PDB entry 4BBS | X-ray diffraction, 3.60 A resolution | chains A and I of the 16 polymer chains in the assembly

== Chain A ==
Name: DNA-directed RNA polymerase II subunit RPB1
Source organism: Saccharomyces cerevisiae
Notes: EC 2.7.7.6
UniProt: P04050 (RPB1_YEAST); numbering as in UniProt (aligned over 1-1733)
Sequence (1733 residues; row label = number of the first residue in the row):
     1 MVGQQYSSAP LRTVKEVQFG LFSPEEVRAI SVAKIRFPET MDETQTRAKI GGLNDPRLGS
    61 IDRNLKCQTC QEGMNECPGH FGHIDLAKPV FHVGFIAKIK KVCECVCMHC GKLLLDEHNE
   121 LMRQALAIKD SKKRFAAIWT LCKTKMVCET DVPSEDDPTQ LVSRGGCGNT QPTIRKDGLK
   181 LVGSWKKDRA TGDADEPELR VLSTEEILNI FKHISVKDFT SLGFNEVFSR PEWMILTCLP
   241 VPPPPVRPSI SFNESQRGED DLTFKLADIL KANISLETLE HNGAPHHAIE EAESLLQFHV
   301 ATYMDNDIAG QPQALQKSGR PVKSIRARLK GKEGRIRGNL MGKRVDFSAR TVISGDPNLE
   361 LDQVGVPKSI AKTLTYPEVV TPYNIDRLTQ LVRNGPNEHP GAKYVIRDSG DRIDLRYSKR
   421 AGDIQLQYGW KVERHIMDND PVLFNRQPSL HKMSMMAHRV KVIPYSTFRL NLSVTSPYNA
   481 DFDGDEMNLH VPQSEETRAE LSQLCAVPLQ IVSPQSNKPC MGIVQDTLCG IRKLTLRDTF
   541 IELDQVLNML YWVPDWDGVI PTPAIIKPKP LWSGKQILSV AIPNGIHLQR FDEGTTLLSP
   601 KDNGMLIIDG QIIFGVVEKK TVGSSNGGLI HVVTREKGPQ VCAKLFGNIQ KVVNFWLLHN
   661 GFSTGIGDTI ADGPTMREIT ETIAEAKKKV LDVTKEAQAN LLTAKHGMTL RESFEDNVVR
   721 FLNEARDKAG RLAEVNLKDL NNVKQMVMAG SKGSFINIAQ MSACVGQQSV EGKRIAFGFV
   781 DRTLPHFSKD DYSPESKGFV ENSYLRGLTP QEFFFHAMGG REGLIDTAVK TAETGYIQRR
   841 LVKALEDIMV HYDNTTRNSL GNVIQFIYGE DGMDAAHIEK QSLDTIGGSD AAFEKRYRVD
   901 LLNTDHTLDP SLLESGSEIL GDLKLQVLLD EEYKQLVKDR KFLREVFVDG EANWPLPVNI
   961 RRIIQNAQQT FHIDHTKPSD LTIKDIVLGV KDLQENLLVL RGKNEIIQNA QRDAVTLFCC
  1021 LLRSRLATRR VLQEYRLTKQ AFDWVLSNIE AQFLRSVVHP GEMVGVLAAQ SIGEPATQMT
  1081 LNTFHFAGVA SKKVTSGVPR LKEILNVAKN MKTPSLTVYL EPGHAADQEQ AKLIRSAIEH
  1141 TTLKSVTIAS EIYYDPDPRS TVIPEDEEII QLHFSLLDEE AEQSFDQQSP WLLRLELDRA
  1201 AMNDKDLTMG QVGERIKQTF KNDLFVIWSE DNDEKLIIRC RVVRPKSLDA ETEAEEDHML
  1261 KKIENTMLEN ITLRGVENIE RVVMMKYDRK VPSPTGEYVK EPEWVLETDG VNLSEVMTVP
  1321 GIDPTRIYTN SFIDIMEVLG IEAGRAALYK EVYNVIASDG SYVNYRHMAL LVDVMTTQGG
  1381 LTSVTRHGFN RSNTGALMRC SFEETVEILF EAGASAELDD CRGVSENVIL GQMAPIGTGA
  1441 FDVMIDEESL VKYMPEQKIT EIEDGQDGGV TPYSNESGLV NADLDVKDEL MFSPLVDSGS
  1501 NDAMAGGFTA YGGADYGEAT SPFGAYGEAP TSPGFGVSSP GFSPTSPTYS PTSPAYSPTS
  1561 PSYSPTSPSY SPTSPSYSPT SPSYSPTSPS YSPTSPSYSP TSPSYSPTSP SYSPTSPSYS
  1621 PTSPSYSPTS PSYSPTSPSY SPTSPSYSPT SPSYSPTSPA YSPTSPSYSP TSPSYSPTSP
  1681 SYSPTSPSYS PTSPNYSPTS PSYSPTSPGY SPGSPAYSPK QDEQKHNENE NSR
Unresolved in the structure: 1-2, 187-194, 1087-1092, 1176-1186, 1245-1253, 1456-1733
Curated features (UniProtKB/Swiss-Prot):
  - region: P248 to D260 (Lid loop), N306 to K323 (Rudder loop), P810 to E822 (Bridging helix)
  - binding site (Zn(2+)): C67, C70, C77, H80, C107, C110, C148, C167
  - binding site (Mg(2+)): D481, D483, D485
  - modified residue: T1471 (Phosphothreonine)
  - cross-link (Glycyl lysine isopeptide (Lys-Gly)): K695 (interchain with G-Cter in ubiquitin), K1246 (interchain with G-Cter in ubiquitin), K1350 (interchain with G-Cter in ubiquitin)
  - natural variant: S1653 to P1659 (deletion: In strain: A364A)
  - mutagenesis: K1246 (K1246R: Impairs ubiquitination during transcription stress)
Ion coordination: Zn2+ site 1: C67, C70, C77, H80; Zn2+ site 2: C107, C110, C148, C167; Mg2+ site 1: D481 (shared with 1 residue of chain P)
Reported in the primary citation:
  - Mg2+ coordination: D481

== Chain I ==
Name: DNA-directed RNA polymerase II subunit RPB9
Source organism: Saccharomyces cerevisiae
UniProt: P27999 (RPB9_YEAST); residue numbers follow UniProt; this construct covers 1-122
Sequence (122 residues; row label = number of the first residue in the row):
     1 MTTFRFCRDC NNMLYPREDK ENNRLLFECR TCSYVEEAGS PLVYRHELIT NIGETAGVVQ
    61 DIGSDPTLPR SDRECPKCHS RENVFFQSQQ RRKDTSMVLF FVCLSCSHIF TSDQKNKRTQ
   121 FS
Unresolved in the structure: 1, 121-122
Curated features (UniProtKB/Swiss-Prot):
  - zinc finger: C7 to C32 (C4-type), S71 to T111 (TFIIS-type)
  - binding site (Zn(2+)): C7, C10, C29, C32, C75, C78, C103, C106
  - modified residue: S40 (Phosphoserine)
Ion coordination: Zn2+ site 1: C7, C10, C29, C32; Zn2+ site 2: C75, C78, C103, C106

== Interface between chain A and chain I ==
Contacting residue pairs (69; chain A residue first):
  A697(A) with M97(I), hydrophobic
  Q698(A) with M97(I); V98(I); L99(I); S112(I), hydrogen bond (backbone-side chain)
  A699(A) with S112(I); D113(I); Q114(I), hydrogen bond (backbone-backbone)
  N700(A) with S96(I); V98(I); D113(I), hydrogen bond; K115(I); N116(I)
  L701(A) with Q114(I)
  T709(A) with K93(I); D94(I)
  R711(A) with Q87(I), hydrogen bond; R91(I); R92(I); K93(I); T95(I); S96(I), hydrogen bond (side chain-backbone); M97(I)
  F714(A) with M97(I), hydrophobic
  D781(A) with Q89(I); R91(I), salt bridge
  R782(A) with T67(I)
  S788(A) with T67(I)
  K789(A) with D65(I), salt bridge; T67(I), hydrogen bond (backbone-backbone); P69(I)
  D790(A) with F86(I); Q87(I), hydrogen bond (side chain-backbone); R91(I), salt bridge
  Y792(A) with Q87(I), hydrogen bond; R91(I)
  T1147(A) with L48(I); I49(I)
  I1148(A) with E47(I); L48(I), hydrogen bond (backbone-backbone); I49(I), hydrogen bond (backbone-backbone)
  A1149(A) with R45(I); E47(I)
  S1150(A) with R45(I); H46(I), hydrogen bond (backbone-backbone); E47(I)
  E1151(A) with L42(I); Y44(I); R45(I), salt bridge
  I1152(A) with L42(I); V43(I), hydrogen bond (backbone-backbone); Y44(I), hydrogen bond (backbone-backbone)
  Y1153(A) with P41(I); L42(I), hydrophobic
  Y1154(A) with E18(I), hydrogen bond; N23(I); R24(I), hydrogen bond (side chain-backbone); L25(I), hydrophobic; P41(I), hydrogen bond (backbone-backbone)
  P1156(A) with N23(I)
  V1162(A) with P41(I), hydrophobic
  P1190(A) with E18(I)
  W1191(A) with E18(I); L25(I), hydrophobic; V43(I), hydrophobic
  A1254(A) with K20(I)
  H1258(A) with R30(I)
  E1264(A) with Y44(I), hydrogen bond; H46(I)
Other interface residues (no listed pair), chain A (37 interface residues in all): T703, L710, K1144, D1198, E1256, D1257, K1261, L1268
Other interface residues (no listed pair), chain I (38 interface residues in all): P16, D19, L68

== Overview ==
37 residues of chain A face 38 of chain I across their interface, with 17 hydrogen bonds and 4 salt bridges.
Polar contacts include D781(A)-R91(I), K789(A)-D65(I) and D790(A)-R91(I). The paper reports Mg2+ coordination
by D481(A).
Here chain A is DNA-directed RNA polymerase II subunit RPB1 and chain I is DNA-directed RNA polymerase II
subunit RPB9, both from Saccharomyces cerevisiae. Entry 4BBS (Structure of an initially transcribing RNA
polymerase II-TFIIB complex) was determined by X-ray diffraction, deposited together with 4BBR.
